2R5H - chains D and E of the 5 polymer chains in the assembly; structure by X-ray diffraction, 3.70 A resolution.

== Chain D (and E) ==
Name: Late major capsid protein L1
From: Human papillomavirus
Notes: chain E of this document is another copy of the same molecule, construct and numbering; everything in this record applies to it too
UniProt: Q81007 (Q81007_9PAPI); residues 21-471 here correspond to UniProt positions 12-462 (UniProt number = residue number - 9)
Sequence (424 residues; numbered 20 to 472; 29 numbers in that range are skipped by the numbering (no residue carries them; nothing is unmodelled there); the number before each row is that of its first residue):
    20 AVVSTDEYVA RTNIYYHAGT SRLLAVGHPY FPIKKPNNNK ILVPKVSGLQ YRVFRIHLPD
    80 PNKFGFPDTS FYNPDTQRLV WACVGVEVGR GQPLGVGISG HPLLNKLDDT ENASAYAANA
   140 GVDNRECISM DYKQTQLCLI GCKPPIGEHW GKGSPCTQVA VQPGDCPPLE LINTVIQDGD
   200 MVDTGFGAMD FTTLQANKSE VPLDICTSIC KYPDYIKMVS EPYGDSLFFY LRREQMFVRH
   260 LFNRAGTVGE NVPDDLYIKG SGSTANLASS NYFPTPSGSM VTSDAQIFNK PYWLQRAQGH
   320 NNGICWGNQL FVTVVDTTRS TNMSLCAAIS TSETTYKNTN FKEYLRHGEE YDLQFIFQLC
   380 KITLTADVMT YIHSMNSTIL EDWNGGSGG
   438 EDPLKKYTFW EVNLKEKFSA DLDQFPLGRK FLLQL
Disordered / not traced: 404-408
Construct notes: expression tag (20, 472); engineered mutation Gln177 (Asn168 in Q81007), Gln181 (Asn172 in Q81007); linker (404-408)

== Chain D / chain E interface ==
Contacting residue pairs - 172 pairs, chain D then chain E:
  Arg41(D) with Asn192(E), hydrogen bond; Asp233(E), salt bridge; Lys236(E)
  Val45(D) with Trp169(E), hydrophobic
  His47(D) with Glu269(E), salt bridge
  Tyr49(D) with Tyr291(E)
  Phe50(D) with Asn270(E); Pro272(E); Leu275(E), hydrophobic
  Ile52(D) with Glu269(E)
  Arg109(D) with Ile235(E)
  Gly110(D) with Glu167(E); Ile235(E)
  Gln111(D) with Glu167(E), hydrogen bond; Trp169(E), hydrogen bond; Tyr231(E)
  Pro112(D) with Lys152(E); Glu167(E); Asp202(E); Tyr231(E); Glu253(E)
  Leu113(D) with Lys152(E); Asp202(E); Glu253(E), hydrogen bond (backbone-side chain)
  Gly114(D) with Met255(E)
  Val115(D) with Met255(E), hydrogen bond (backbone-side chain); Val257(E), hydrophobic
  Ile117(D) with Leu260(E), hydrophobic; Pro293(E), hydrophobic
  Gly119(D) with Tyr291(E)
  His120(D) with Leu275(E); Tyr276(E); Tyr291(E), hydrogen bond (backbone-side chain)
  Pro121(D) with Tyr135(E), hydrogen bond (backbone-side chain); Leu286(E), hydrophobic; Ala287(E); Ser289(E); Tyr291(E)
  Leu122(D) with Tyr135(E); Tyr276(E), hydrophobic; Ile277(E); Leu286(E), hydrophobic
  Lys125(D) with Asn131(E), hydrogen bond; Ala132(E), hydrogen bond (side chain-backbone)
  Asp128(D) with Asn131(E)
  Asp142(D) with Gly279(E); Ser280(E); Thr283(E), hydrogen bond
  Arg144(D) with Tyr135(E); Ile277(E), hydrogen bond (side chain-backbone); Lys278(E), hydrogen bond (side chain-backbone); Gly279(E)
  Glu145(D) with Ala132(E); Ser133(E), hydrogen bond (side chain-backbone); Ala134(E), hydrogen bond (side chain-backbone); Tyr135(E)
  Cys146(D) with Thr129(E); Tyr291(E), hydrophobic
  Ile147(D) with Thr129(E); Glu130(E); Tyr291(E)
  Ser148(D) with Thr129(E), hydrogen bond; Leu260(E); Tyr291(E)
  Met149(D) with Leu260(E)
  Asp150(D) with Val257(E)
  Asn216(D) with Ile277(E)
  Lys217(D) with Asp274(E); Leu275(E); Tyr276(E)
  Leu222(D) with Val271(E), hydrophobic; Ser289(E)
  Cys225(D) with Leu275(E)
  Thr226(D) with Asp274(E); Leu275(E)
  Arg258(D) with Glu130(E), salt bridge; Val257(E), hydrogen bond (side chain-backbone); Arg258(E)
  His259(D) with Glu130(E), salt bridge; Asn131(E)
  Phe261(D) with Glu130(E); Asn131(E)
  Met299(D) with Gln254(E); Met255(E); Phe256(E), hydrophobic; Ser298(E)
  Val300(D) with Glu253(E); Gln254(E); Met255(E), hydrogen bond (backbone-backbone)
  Thr301(D) with Glu253(E)
  Ser302(D) with Arg251(E); Arg252(E); Glu253(E), hydrogen bond (backbone-backbone)
  Asp303(D) with Arg252(E), salt bridge
  Asn308(D) with Ile235(E); Arg251(E)
  Thr340(D) with Gly204(E); Phe205(E); Gly206(E); Met255(E)
  Met342(D) with Trp169(E); Met208(E), hydrophobic
  Ser343(D) with Met208(E); Gln214(E), hydrogen bond (backbone-side chain); Arg263(E), hydrogen bond
  Leu344(D) with Cys185(E), hydrophobic; Leu188(E), hydrophobic; Leu213(E), hydrophobic
  Cys345(D) with Leu213(E), hydrogen bond (backbone-backbone); Gln214(E); Ala215(E), hydrogen bond (backbone-backbone); Asn216(E), hydrogen bond (side chain-backbone); Glu219(E)
  Ala346(D) with Gly183(E); Ala215(E), hydrophobic
  Ala347(D) with Pro182(E); Gly183(E), hydrogen bond (backbone-backbone); Ala215(E)
  Ile348(D) with Gln181(E); Pro182(E)
  Tyr355(D) with Asn124(E), hydrogen bond; Asp142(E); Arg144(E); Asn216(E)
  Lys356(D) with Val141(E)
  Asn357(D) with Gly140(E); Val141(E); Asp142(E); Asn143(E); Ala264(E); Gly265(E); Thr266(E)
  Thr358(D) with Thr266(E)
  Phe360(D) with Ala215(E); Asn216(E); Thr266(E), hydrogen bond (backbone-side chain)
  Lys361(D) with Gly183(E); Thr266(E), hydrogen bond (backbone-side chain); Val267(E); Gly268(E)
  Glu362(D) with Asn124(E), hydrogen bond; Asn216(E); Glu219(E); Arg263(E); Ala264(E); Thr266(E), hydrogen bond (backbone-backbone); Gly268(E), hydrogen bond (backbone-backbone); Asn290(E)
  Tyr363(D) with Gly183(E), hydrogen bond (side chain-backbone); Asp184(E), hydrogen bond (side chain-backbone); Cys185(E), hydrogen bond (side chain-backbone); Gly268(E); Glu269(E); Asn290(E)
  Leu364(D) with Asn290(E); Tyr291(E)
  Arg365(D) with Cys185(E), hydrogen bond; Pro186(E); Leu188(E); Glu269(E), salt bridge
  Gly367(D) with Trp169(E)
  Glu369(D) with Glu167(E); Leu190(E); Asp233(E)
  Asp371(D) with Ile235(E)
  Asp460(D) with His319(E), hydrogen bond (backbone-side chain)
  Gln461(D) with Ala20(E); Val21(E), hydrogen bond (side chain-backbone)
  Arg466(D) with Val238(E), hydrogen bond (side chain-backbone); Gln317(E), hydrogen bond (side chain-backbone); Gly318(E); His319(E), hydrogen bond
Interface residues without a listed pair, chain D (73 interface residues in all): Leu43, Gly108, Gly297, Ser298, Asn359, Glu368, Pro463
Interface residues without a listed pair, chain E (87 interface residues in all): Ala139, Ala207, Ser239, Glu240, Pro241, Asn262, Ser288, Phe292

== Summary ==
The interface between chain D and chain E involves 73 residues on one side and 87 on the other; the contacts
include 39 hydrogen bonds and 6 salt bridges. Polar contacts include Arg41(D)-Asp233(E), His47(D)-Glu269(E)
and Arg258(D)-Glu130(E).
Both chains are Late major capsid protein L1 (Human papillomavirus). Entry 2R5H (Pentamer structure of Major
Capsid Protein L1 of Human Papilloma Virus type 16) was determined by X-ray diffraction together with 2R5I,
2R5J and 2R5K from the same study.
